7A4D - chains C and E of the 6 polymer chains in the assembly; structure by X-ray diffraction, 2.69 A resolution.

# Chain C
Molecule: Nanobody Nb30
Source organism: Lama glama
Notes: antibody fragment or engineered binder
Amino-acid sequence (130 residues; numbered 1 to 130; the number before each row is that of its first residue):
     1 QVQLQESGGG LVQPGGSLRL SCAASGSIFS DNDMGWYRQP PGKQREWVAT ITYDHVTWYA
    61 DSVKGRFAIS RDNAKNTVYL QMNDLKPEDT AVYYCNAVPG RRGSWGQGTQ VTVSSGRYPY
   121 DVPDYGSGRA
Disordered / not traced: 1-2, 116-130
Disulfide bonds: Cys-22/Cys-95

# Chain E
Molecule: APH coiled-coil
Amino-acid sequence (42 residues; numbered 0 to 41; the number before each row is that of its first residue; numbering starts at 0):
     0 XLEEELKQLE EELQAIEEQL AQLQWKAQAR KEKLAQLKEK LX
Modified residues: ACE (acetyl group) at position 0; NH2 (amino group) at position 41

# How chain C and chain E interact
Residue-residue contacts (9; chain C residue first):
  Asp-33(C) / Lys-25(E)  salt bridge
  Asp-33(C) / Arg-29(E)  salt bridge
  Asp-54(C) / Gln-21(E)  hydrogen bond
  Val-56(C) / Gln-18(E)
  Val-56(C) / Gln-21(E)
  Trp-58(C) / Leu-22(E)  hydrophobic
  Trp-58(C) / Lys-25(E)
  Trp-58(C) / Arg-29(E)
  Val-98(C) / Arg-29(E)
Interface residues without a listed pair, chain C (8 interface residues in all): Thr-50, Thr-52, Pro-99

# Overview
8 residues of chain C face 5 of chain E across their interface, with 1 hydrogen bond and 2 salt bridges. Among
the polar pairs are Asp-33(C)/Lys-25(E), Asp-33(C)/Arg-29(E) and Asp-54(C)/Gln-21(E).
Chain C is Nanobody Nb30 (Lama glama) and chain E is APH coiled-coil; the structure, Crystal structure of the
APH coiled-coil in complex with nanobodies Nb28 and Nb30, was determined by X-ray diffraction together with
7A48, 7A4T, 7A4Y and 7A50 from the same study.
